Entry 6U6I (electron microscopy, 3.12 A resolution); this record covers chains C and D of the 4 polymer chains in the assembly.

Chain C (and D):
Protein: Glutamate receptor 2
Source organism: Rattus norvegicus
Notes: chain D of this document is another copy of the same molecule, construct and numbering; everything in this record applies to it too
Reference sequence: P19491 (GRIA2_RAT); residues -14 to 853 here correspond to UniProt positions 1-868 (UniProt number = residue number + 15)
Amino-acid sequence (889 residues; numbered -14 to 874; the number before each row is that of its first residue; numbers below 1 keep their minus sign (Met-14 is residue -14)):
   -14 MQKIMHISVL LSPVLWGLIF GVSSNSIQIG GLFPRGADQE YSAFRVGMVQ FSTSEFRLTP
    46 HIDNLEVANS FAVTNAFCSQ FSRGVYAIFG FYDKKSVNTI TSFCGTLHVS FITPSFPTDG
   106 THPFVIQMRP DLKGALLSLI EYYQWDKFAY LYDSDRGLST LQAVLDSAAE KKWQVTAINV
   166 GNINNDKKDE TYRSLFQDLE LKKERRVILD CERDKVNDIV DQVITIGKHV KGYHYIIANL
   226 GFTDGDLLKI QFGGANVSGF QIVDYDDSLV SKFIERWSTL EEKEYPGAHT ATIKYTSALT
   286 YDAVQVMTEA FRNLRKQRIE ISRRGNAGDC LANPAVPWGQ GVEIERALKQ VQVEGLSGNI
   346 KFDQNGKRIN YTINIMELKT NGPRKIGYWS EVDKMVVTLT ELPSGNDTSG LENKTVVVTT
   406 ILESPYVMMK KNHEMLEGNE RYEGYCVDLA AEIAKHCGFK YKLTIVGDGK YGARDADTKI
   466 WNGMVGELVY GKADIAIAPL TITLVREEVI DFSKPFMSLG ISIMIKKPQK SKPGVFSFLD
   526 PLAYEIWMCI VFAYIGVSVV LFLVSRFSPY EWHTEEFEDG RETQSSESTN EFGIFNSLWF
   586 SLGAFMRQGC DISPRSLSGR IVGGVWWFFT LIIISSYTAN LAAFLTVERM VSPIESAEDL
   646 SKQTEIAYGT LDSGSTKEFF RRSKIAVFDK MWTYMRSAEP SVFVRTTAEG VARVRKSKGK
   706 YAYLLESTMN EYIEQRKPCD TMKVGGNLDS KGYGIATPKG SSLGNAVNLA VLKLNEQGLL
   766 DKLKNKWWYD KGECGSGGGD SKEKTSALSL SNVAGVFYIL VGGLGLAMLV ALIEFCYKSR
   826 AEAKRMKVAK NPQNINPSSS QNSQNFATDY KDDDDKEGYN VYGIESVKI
Disordered / not traced: -14 to 9, 384-874
Construct notes: conflict Arg592 (Gln607 in P19491); expression tag (854-874)
Cystine bridges: Cys63-Cys315
Glycans and other covalent adducts: N-acetylglucosamine (NAG) linked to Asn241
Swiss-Prot annotation at these positions:
  - region: Ala852, Thr853 (Required for interaction with IQSEC1)
  - binding site (L-glutamate): Pro484, Thr486, Arg491, Ser660, Thr661, Glu711
  - site: Arg459 (Interaction with the cone snail toxin Con-ikot-ikot), Ile639 (Crucial to convey clamshell closure to channel opening), Arg666 (Interaction with the cone snail toxin Con-ikot-ikot), Lys758 (Interaction with the cone snail toxin Con-ikot-ikot)
  - modified residue (Phosphoserine): Ser668, Ser702, Ser845, Ser848
  - lipidation (S-palmitoyl cysteine): Cys595, Cys821
  - glycosylation (N-linked (GlcNAc...) asparagine): Asn241, Asn355, Asn391, Asn398
From the paper describing this entry:
  - post-translational modification sites: Asn241

How chain C and chain D interact:
Residue-residue contacts - 33 pairs, chain C then chain D:
  Asn54(C) with Ser87(D), hydrogen bond
  Ser55(C) with Thr84(D); Ser87(D)
  Phe56(C) with Ser87(D), hydrogen bond (backbone-side chain); Phe88(D), hydrophobic; Thr91(D); Leu92(D), hydrophobic; Cys315(D); Leu316(D), hydrophobic; Ala320(D), hydrophobic
  Asn60(C) with Leu316(D), hydrogen bond (side chain-backbone)
  Cys63(C) with Leu316(D), hydrophobic
  Lys80(C) with Asn83(D)
  Asn83(C) with Lys80(D)
  Thr84(C) with Thr84(D)
  Ser87(C) with Ser55(D); Phe56(D)
  Phe88(C) with Phe56(D), hydrophobic
  Thr91(C) with Phe56(D)
  Tyr137(C) with Gln147(D)
  Gln147(C) with Tyr137(D); Leu143(D); Asn164(D)
  Leu150(C) with Ala162(D), hydrophobic
  Ala154(C) with Lys187(D), hydrogen bond (backbone-side chain)
  Thr161(C) with Ala154(D)
  Ala162(C) with Asp151(D)
  Asp183(C) with Ala154(D)
  Cys315(C) with Phe56(D)
  Leu316(C) with Asn60(D); Cys63(D), hydrophobic; Leu316(D), hydrophobic
  Ala320(C) with Phe56(D), hydrophobic
Also at the interface, not in a pair above, chain C (28 interface residues in all): Lys79, Leu92, Leu143, Asp151, Ile163, Asn164, Ala317
Also at the interface, not in a pair above, chain D (30 interface residues in all): Asn54, Thr59, Lys79, Leu150, Glu155, Thr161, Ile163, Asn318

In short:
28 residues of chain C face 30 of chain D across their interface, with 4 hydrogen bonds. Polar pairs include
Asn54(C)-Ser87(D), Phe56(C)-Ser87(D) and Asn60(C)-Leu316(D). N-acetylglucosamine is covalently linked to
Asn241(C). UniProt lists 6 L-glutamate-binding residues on chain C. From the paper: a modification site at
Asn241(C).
Chain C and chain D are both Glutamate receptor 2 (Rattus norvegicus); the structure, NTD of GluA2 in complex
with CNIH3 - with antagonist ZK200775 - in asymmetric global conformation, was determined by electron
microscopy, deposited together with 6PEQ, 6U5S, 6UCB, 6UD4 and 6UD8.
